4XWO - chains A and D of the 7 polymer chains in the assembly; structure by X-ray diffraction, 2.75 A resolution.

== Chain A ==
Molecule: ATPase GET3
From: Saccharomyces cerevisiae (ATCC 204508 / S288c)
Notes: EC 3.6.-.-
UniProt: Q12154 (GET3_YEAST); residues 1-354 here = UniProt positions 1-354
Sequence (354 residues; row label = number of the first residue in the row):
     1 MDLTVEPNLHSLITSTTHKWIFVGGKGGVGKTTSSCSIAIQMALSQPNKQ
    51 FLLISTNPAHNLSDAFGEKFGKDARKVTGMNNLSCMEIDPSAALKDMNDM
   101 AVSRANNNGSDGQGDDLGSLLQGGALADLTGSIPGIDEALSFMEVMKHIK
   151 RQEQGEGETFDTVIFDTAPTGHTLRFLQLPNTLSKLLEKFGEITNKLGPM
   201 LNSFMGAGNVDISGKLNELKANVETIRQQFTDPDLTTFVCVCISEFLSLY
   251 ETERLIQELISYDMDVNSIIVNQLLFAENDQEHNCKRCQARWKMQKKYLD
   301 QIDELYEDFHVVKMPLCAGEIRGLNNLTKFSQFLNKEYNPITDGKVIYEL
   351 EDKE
Disordered / not traced: 1-3, 102-125, 154-158, 192-214, 283-284, 351-354
Construct notes: engineered mutation Asn57 (Asp in Q12154)
Ion coordination: Mg2+: Thr32 (together with ADP, ATP); Zn2+: Cys285, Cys288 (shared with 2 residues of chain B)
Residues lining bound ligands:
  - ADP / ATP, molecule 1: Lys26, Gly27, Gly28, Val29, Gly30, Lys31, Thr32, Thr33, Asn57, Pro169, Asn272, Gln273, Pro315, Leu316, Cys317, Gly319, Ile321, Phe330
  - ADP / ATP, molecule 2: Lys26, Gly27, Glu245, Leu247, Arg291
Swiss-Prot annotation at these positions:
  - binding site (ATP): Lys26 to Thr33, Glu245, Asn272, Pro315 to Arg322
  - binding site (Zn(2+)): Cys285, Cys288
  - mutagenesis: Gly30 (G30R: Abolishes ATPase activity, leading to secretion of resident ER proteins), Cys285 (C285S: Prevents dimerization; when associated with S-288), Cys288 (C288S: Prevents dimerization; when associated with S-285)
From the paper describing this entry:
  - mutagenesis - E253R: abolished binding to Get4

== Chain D ==
Molecule: Antibody light chain
From: HOMO SAPIENS, synthetic construct
Notes: antibody fragment or engineered binder
Sequence (217 residues; row label = number of the first residue in the row):
     1 SDIQMTQSPSSLSASVGDRVTITCRASQSVSSAVAWYQQKPGKAPKLLIY
    51 SASSLYSGVPSRFSGSRSGTDFTLTISSLQPEDFATYYCQQYPYYSSLIT
   101 FGQGTKVEIKRTVAAPSVFIFPPSDSQLKSGTASVVCLLNNFYPREAKVQ
   151 WKVDNALQSGNSQESVTEQDSKDSTYSLSSTLTLSKADYEKHKVYACEVT
   201 HQGLSSPVTKSFNRGEC
Disordered / not traced: 1
Cystine bridges: Cys24-Cys89, Cys137-Cys197

== How chain A and chain D interact ==
Residue-residue contacts - 11 pairs, chain A then chain D:
  Glu253(A) - Tyr94(D)  hydrogen bond
  Ile256(A) - Tyr94(D)
  Gln257(A) - Tyr94(D)  hydrogen bond
  Glu304(A) - Tyr50(D)
  Leu305(A) - Tyr94(D)  hydrophobic
  Tyr306(A) - Tyr94(D)
  Glu307(A) - Ser31(D)
  Glu307(A) - Ser32(D)  hydrogen bond (side chain-backbone)
  Glu307(A) - Ala33(D)
  Asp308(A) - Ser31(D)  hydrogen bond
  Phe309(A) - Tyr94(D)  hydrophobic
Other interface residues (no listed pair), chain A (10 interface residues in all): Ile260
Other interface residues (no listed pair), chain D (6 interface residues in all): Ser51

== Summary ==
Chain A and chain D form an interface of 10 and 6 residues respectively; the contacts include 4 hydrogen
bonds. Polar pairs include Glu253(A)-Tyr94(D), Gln257(A)-Tyr94(D) and Glu307(A)-Ser32(D). Ligands of chain A:
ADP / ATP. The paper reports that E253R of chain A abolishes binding to Get4.
Here chain A is ATPase GET3 (Saccharomyces cerevisiae (ATCC 204508 / S288c)) and chain D is Antibody light
chain (HOMO SAPIENS, synthetic construct). Entry 4XWO (Structure of Get3 bound to the transmembrane domain of
Sec22) was determined by X-ray diffraction together with 4XTR and 4XVU from the same study.
